PDB entry 2CCR | X-ray diffraction, 2.30 A resolution | chain A

# Chain A
Molecule: YVFO
Organism: Bacillus licheniformis
Notes: EC 3.2.1.89
Reference sequence: Q65CX5 (GANA_BACLD); residues 1-399 here correspond to UniProt positions 26-424 (UniProt number = residue number + 25)
Chain sequence (399 residues; numbered 1 to 399; the number before each row is that of its first residue):
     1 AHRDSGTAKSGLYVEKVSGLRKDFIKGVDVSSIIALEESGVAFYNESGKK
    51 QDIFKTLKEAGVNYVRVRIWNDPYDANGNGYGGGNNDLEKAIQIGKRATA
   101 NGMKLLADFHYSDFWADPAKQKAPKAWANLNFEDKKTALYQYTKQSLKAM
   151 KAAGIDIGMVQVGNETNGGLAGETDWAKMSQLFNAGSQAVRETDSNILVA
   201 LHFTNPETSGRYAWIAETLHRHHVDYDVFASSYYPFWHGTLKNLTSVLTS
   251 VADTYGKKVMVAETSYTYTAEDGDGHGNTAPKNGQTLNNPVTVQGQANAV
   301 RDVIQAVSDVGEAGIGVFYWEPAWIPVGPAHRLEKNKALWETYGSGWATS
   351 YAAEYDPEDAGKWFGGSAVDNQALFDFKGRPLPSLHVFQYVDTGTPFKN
Unresolved in the structure: 1-10, 398-399
Ion coordination: Ca2+: D272, D274, H276, N278, S367, D370
Curated features (UniProtKB/Swiss-Prot):
  - active site: E165 (Proton donor), E263 (Nucleophile)
  - binding site (substrate): D117 to K120, T204, N205, H238, T267, K282, D359
  - binding site (Ca(2+)): D272, D274, H276, N278, S367, D370

# Summary
D272, D274, H276, N278, S367 and D370 coordinate Ca2+. From UniProt: active-site residues E165 and E263, 10
substrate-binding residues and 6 Ca2+-binding residues.
Chain A is YVFO (Bacillus licheniformis); the structure, Structure of Beta-1,4-Galactanase, was determined by
X-ray diffraction together with 2J74 from the same study.
